Entry 7SVU (electron microscopy, 3.50 A resolution); this record covers chains H and I of the 24 polymer chains in the assembly.

[Chain H (and I)]
Name: TnsC
Source organism: [Scytonema hofmanni] UTEX 2349
Notes: chain I of this document is another copy of the same molecule, construct and numbering; everything in this record applies to it too
Sequence (276 residues; numbered 1 to 276; the number before each row is that of its first residue):
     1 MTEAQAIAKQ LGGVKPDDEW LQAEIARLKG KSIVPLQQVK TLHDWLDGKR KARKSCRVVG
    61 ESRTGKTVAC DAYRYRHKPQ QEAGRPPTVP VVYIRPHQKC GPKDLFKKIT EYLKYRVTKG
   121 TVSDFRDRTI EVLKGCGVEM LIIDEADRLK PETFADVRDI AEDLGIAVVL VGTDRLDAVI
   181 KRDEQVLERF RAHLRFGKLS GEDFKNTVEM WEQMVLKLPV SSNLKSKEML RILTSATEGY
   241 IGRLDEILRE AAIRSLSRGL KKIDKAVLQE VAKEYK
Not modelled in the structure: 1-18, 276
Ion coordination: Mg2+: Thr67 (together with ATP)
Residues lining bound ligands: ATP (adenosine-5'-triphosphate): Lys31, Ser32, Ile33, Val34, Leu36, Val39, Glu61, Ser62, Arg63, Thr64, Gly65, Lys66, Thr67, Val68, Trp211, Ile241, Gly242, Asp245
From the paper describing this entry:
  - binding site for the 28-nt DNA strand: Lys103, Thr121

[Chain H / chain I interface]
Contacting residue pairs - 19 pairs, chain H then chain I:
  Lys49(H) - Tyr275(I)
  Lys51(H) - Lys29(I)  hydrogen bond (backbone-side chain)
  Ala52(H) - Lys29(I)  hydrogen bond (backbone-side chain)
  Arg53(H) - Lys29(I)
  Lys54(H) - Lys29(I)
  Arg126(H) - His97(I)
  Ala155(H) - Gln98(I)
  Arg158(H) - Arg148(I)
  Asp159(H) - Arg95(I)  salt bridge
  Glu162(H) - Arg95(I)  salt bridge
  Glu184(H) - Glu61(I)
  Gln185(H) - Ser62(I)
  Gln185(H) - Thr173(I)
  Glu188(H) - Arg63(I)
  Glu188(H) - Arg243(I)  salt bridge
  Arg189(H) - Arg63(I)
  Arg191(H) - Arg243(I)
  Ala192(H) - Glu274(I)
  Ala192(H) - Tyr275(I)  hydrophobic
Interface residues without a listed pair, chain H (19 interface residues in all): Asp127, Glu152, His193
Interface residues without a listed pair, chain I (14 interface residues in all): Lys107, Glu145

[In short]
19 residues of chain H face 14 of chain I across their interface, with 2 hydrogen bonds and 3 salt bridges.
Polar contacts include Asp159(H)-Arg95(I), Glu162(H)-Arg95(I) and Glu188(H)-Arg243(I). Bound to chain H: ATP.
From the paper: a binding site for the 28-nt DNA strand at Lys103(H) and Thr121(H).
Both chains are TnsC ([Scytonema hofmanni] UTEX 2349). Entry 7SVU (TnsBctd-TnsC-TniQ complex) was determined
by electron microscopy together with 8EA3 and 8EA4 from the same study.
